PDB entry 6P5R | X-ray diffraction, 2.45 A resolution | chain A

# Chain A
Molecule: Mitochondrial edited mRNA stability factor 1
Source organism: Trypanosoma brucei
UniProt: B6SBM0 (B6SBM0_9TRYP); the author numbering skips numbers that UniProt does not, so the offset changes along the chain: 337-345 = UniProt 37-45; 376-725 = UniProt 46-395
Sequence (410 residues; numbered 286 to 725; 30 numbers in that range are skipped by the numbering (no residue carries them; nothing is unmodelled there); the number before each row is that of its first residue):
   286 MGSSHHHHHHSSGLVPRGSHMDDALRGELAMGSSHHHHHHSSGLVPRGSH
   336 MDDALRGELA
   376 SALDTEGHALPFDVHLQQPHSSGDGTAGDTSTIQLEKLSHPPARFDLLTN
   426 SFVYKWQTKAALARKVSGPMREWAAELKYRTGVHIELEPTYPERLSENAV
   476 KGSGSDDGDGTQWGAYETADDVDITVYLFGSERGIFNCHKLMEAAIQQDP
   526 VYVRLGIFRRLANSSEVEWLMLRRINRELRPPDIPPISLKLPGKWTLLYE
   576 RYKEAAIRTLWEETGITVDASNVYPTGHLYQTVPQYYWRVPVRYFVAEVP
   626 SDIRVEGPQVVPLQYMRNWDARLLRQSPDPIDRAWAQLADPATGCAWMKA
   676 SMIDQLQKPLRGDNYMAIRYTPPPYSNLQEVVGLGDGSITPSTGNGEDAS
Disordered / not traced: 286-330, 376-405, 425, 475-485, 711-725
Sequence notes: initiating methionine (286); expression tag (287-336)
Residues lining bound ligands: GDP (guanosine-5'-diphosphate): Pro444, Tyr527, Arg529, Leu604, Tyr605, Gln606, Arg614, Val615, Val617, Tyr619, Arg686, Tyr690, Arg694
What the authors report for this chain:
  - binding site for GDP: Tyr527, Arg529, Tyr605, Gln606, Arg614, Val615, Tyr619, Arg686, Tyr690, Arg694
  - conformationally variable residues (order/disorder transition): Pro684 to Gly710

# Summary
Ligands of chain A: GDP. From the paper: a binding site for GDP at Tyr527, Arg529 and Tyr605 among others;
conformational variability at Pro684.
Chain A is Mitochondrial edited mRNA stability factor 1 (Trypanosoma brucei); the structure, Structure of T.
brucei MERS1-GDP complex, was determined by X-ray diffraction, deposited together with 6NL1 and 6U9X.
